Entry 1RZC (X-ray diffraction, 1.90 A resolution); this record covers chain A.

Chain A:
Name: Carbonic anhydrase II
From: Homo sapiens
Notes: EC 4.2.1.1
Reference sequence: P00918 (CAH2_HUMAN); the author numbering skips numbers that UniProt does not, so the offset changes along the chain: 2-125 = UniProt 1-124; 127-261 = UniProt 125-259
Amino-acid sequence (259 residues; each row starts with the number of its first residue; note: 1 number in that range is skipped by the numbering (no residue carries it; nothing is unmodelled there)):
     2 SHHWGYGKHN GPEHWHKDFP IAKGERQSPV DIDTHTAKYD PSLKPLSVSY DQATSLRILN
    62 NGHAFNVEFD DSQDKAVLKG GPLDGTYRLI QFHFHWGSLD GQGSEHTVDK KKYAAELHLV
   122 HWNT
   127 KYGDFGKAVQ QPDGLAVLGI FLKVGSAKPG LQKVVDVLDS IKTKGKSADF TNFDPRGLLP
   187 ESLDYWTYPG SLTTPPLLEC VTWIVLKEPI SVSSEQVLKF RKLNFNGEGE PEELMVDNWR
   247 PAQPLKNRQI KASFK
Unresolved in the structure: 2
Bound ions: Cu ion: His94, His96, His119 (together with oxygen molecule)
Small-molecule neighbours: oxygen molecule (OXY): His94, His119, Val121, Val143, Leu198, Thr199, Trp209

In short:
Chain A binds oxygen molecule. His94, His96 and His119 coordinate a Cu ion ion.
Chain A is Carbonic anhydrase II (Homo sapiens); the structure, X-ray analysis of metal substituted human
carbonic anhydrase II derivatives, was determined by X-ray diffraction together with 1RZA, 1RZB, 1RZD and 1RZE
from the same study.
